1HFW - chains A and C of the 4 polymer chains in the assembly; structure by X-ray diffraction, 1.80 A resolution.

Chain A (and C):
Molecule: L-asparaginase
Source organism: Erwinia chrysanthemi
Notes: EC 3.5.1.1; chain C of this document is another copy of the same molecule, construct and numbering; everything in this record applies to it too
UniProt: P06608 (ASPG_ERWCH); residues 1-327 here correspond to UniProt positions 22-348 (UniProt number = residue number + 21)
Sequence (327 residues; row label = number of the first residue in the row):
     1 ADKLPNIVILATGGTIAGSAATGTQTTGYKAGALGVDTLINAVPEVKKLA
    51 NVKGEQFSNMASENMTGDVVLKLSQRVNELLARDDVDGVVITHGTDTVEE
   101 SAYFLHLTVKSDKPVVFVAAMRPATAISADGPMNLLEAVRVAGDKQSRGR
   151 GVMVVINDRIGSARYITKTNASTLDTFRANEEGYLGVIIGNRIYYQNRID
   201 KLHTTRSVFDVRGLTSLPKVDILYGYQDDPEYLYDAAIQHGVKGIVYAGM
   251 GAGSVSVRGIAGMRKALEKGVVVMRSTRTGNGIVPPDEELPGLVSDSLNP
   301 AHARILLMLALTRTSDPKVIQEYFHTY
Disordered / not traced: 1-2, 18-35 (chain C: 1-3, 18-34)
Sequence notes: variant I156 (Leu177 in P06608), R178 (Lys199 in P06608), L267 (Met288 in P06608), M274 (Ile295 in P06608)
Ligand contacts: glutamic acid (GLU): G14, T15, I16, A61, S62, E63, G94, T95, D96, A120

How chain A and chain C interact:
Pairs across the interface (102):
  E63(A) - M250(C)
  E63(A) - S254(C)
  E63(A) - V255(C)
  E63(A) - S256(C)
  N64(A) - S256(C)
  N64(A) - V257(C)  hydrogen bond (side chain-backbone)
  M65(A) - Q227(C)
  T66(A) - D228(C)
  G67(A) - D228(C)  hydrogen bond (backbone-side chain)
  V70(A) - Q227(C)
  D96(A) - M250(C)
  D96(A) - G251(C)
  D96(A) - S254(C)  hydrogen bond
  D96(A) - R278(C)  hydrogen bond (backbone-side chain)
  T97(A) - Q227(C)  hydrogen bond
  T97(A) - M250(C)
  E99(A) - R278(C)  salt bridge
  E100(A) - Y226(C)
  E100(A) - Q227(C)  hydrogen bond (side chain-backbone)
  E100(A) - R278(C)  salt bridge
  S101(A) - Q227(C)  hydrogen bond
  K168(A) - G251(C)
  K168(A) - T279(C)
  T169(A) - T279(C)
  T169(A) - G280(C)
  T169(A) - N281(C)  hydrogen bond (backbone-backbone)
  N170(A) - E181(C)
  N170(A) - T279(C)
  N170(A) - N281(C)
  N170(A) - G282(C)
  A171(A) - G251(C)
  A171(A) - A252(C)
  A171(A) - T279(C)  hydrogen bond (backbone-side chain)
  A171(A) - N281(C)  hydrogen bond (backbone-backbone)
  A171(A) - I283(C)
  S172(A) - I283(C)  hydrogen bond (side chain-backbone)
  D221(A) - Y226(C)  hydrogen bond
  D221(A) - P230(C)
  D221(A) - Y232(C)  hydrogen bond
  I222(A) - Y224(C)  hydrophobic
  I222(A) - Y226(C)  hydrogen bond (backbone-side chain)
  Y224(A) - I222(C)  hydrophobic
  Y224(A) - Y224(C)  hydrophobic
  Y224(A) - P300(C)
  Y226(A) - E100(C)
  Y226(A) - D221(C)  hydrogen bond
  Y226(A) - I222(C)  hydrogen bond (side chain-backbone)
  Y226(A) - R304(C)
  Q227(A) - M65(C)
  Q227(A) - V70(C)
  Q227(A) - T97(C)  hydrogen bond
  Q227(A) - E100(C)  hydrogen bond (backbone-side chain)
  Q227(A) - S101(C)  hydrogen bond
  Q227(A) - R304(C)  hydrogen bond (backbone-side chain)
  D228(A) - T66(C)
  D228(A) - G67(C)  hydrogen bond (side chain-backbone)
  D228(A) - K219(C)  hydrogen bond (backbone-side chain)
  D228(A) - R304(C)  salt bridge
  P230(A) - D221(C)
  Y232(A) - D221(C)  hydrogen bond
  Y232(A) - A236(C)
  Y232(A) - A237(C)
  Y232(A) - H240(C)
  Y232(A) - V242(C)
  L233(A) - L233(C)  hydrophobic
  A236(A) - Y232(C)
  A236(A) - A236(C)  hydrophobic
  A237(A) - Y232(C)
  H240(A) - Y232(C)
  V242(A) - Y232(C)
  M250(A) - E63(C)
  M250(A) - D96(C)
  M250(A) - T97(C)
  G251(A) - D96(C)
  G251(A) - K168(C)
  G251(A) - A171(C)
  A252(A) - A171(C)
  S254(A) - E63(C)
  S254(A) - D96(C)  hydrogen bond
  V255(A) - E63(C)
  S256(A) - E63(C)
  S256(A) - N64(C)
  V257(A) - N64(C)  hydrogen bond (backbone-side chain)
  R258(A) - T66(C)
  R278(A) - D96(C)  hydrogen bond (side chain-backbone)
  R278(A) - E100(C)  salt bridge
  T279(A) - K168(C)
  T279(A) - T169(C)
  T279(A) - N170(C)
  T279(A) - A171(C)  hydrogen bond (side chain-backbone)
  G280(A) - T169(C)
  N281(A) - T169(C)  hydrogen bond (side chain-backbone)
  N281(A) - N170(C)
  N281(A) - A171(C)  hydrogen bond (backbone-backbone)
  G282(A) - N170(C)
  I283(A) - A171(C)
  I283(A) - S172(C)  hydrogen bond (backbone-side chain)
  P285(A) - S172(C)
  P300(A) - Y224(C)
  R304(A) - Y226(C)
  R304(A) - Q227(C)  hydrogen bond (side chain-backbone)
  R304(A) - D228(C)  salt bridge
Other interface residues (no listed pair), chain A (52 interface residues in all): E181, K219, V220, L223, T277, A301
Other interface residues (no listed pair), chain C (52 interface residues in all): E99, V220, L223, R258, T277, P285, A301

In short:
The chain A/chain C interface involves 52 residues from each chain; the contacts include 31 hydrogen bonds and
5 salt bridges. Polar pairs include E99(A)-R278(C), E100(A)-R278(C) and D228(A)-R304(C). Bound to chain A:
glutamic acid.
Chain A and chain C are both L-asparaginase (Erwinia chrysanthemi); the structure, X-ray structure of the
complex between Erwinia chrysanthemi L-asparaginase and L-Glutamate, was determined by X-ray diffraction,
deposited together with 1HG0 and 1HG1.
